Entry 1FJG (X-ray diffraction, 3.00 A resolution); this record covers chains A and M of the 22 polymer chains in the assembly.

Chain A:
Molecule: 16S ribosomal RNA
Organism: Thermus thermophilus
Sequence (1522 nucleotides; numbered 0 to 1544 plus 19 insertion-coded residues; 42 numbers in that range are skipped by the numbering (no residue carries them; nothing is unmodelled there); the number before each row is that of its first residue; a row labelled like 190A-190L holds insertion residues (190A, then the next letters in order); numbering starts at 0):
     0 UUUGUUGGAG AGUUUGAUCC UGGCUCAGGG UGAACGCUGG CGGCGUGCCU AAGACAUGCA
    60 AGUCGUGCGG G
    73 CCGCGGGGUU UU
    88 ACUCCG
    95 UGGUC
   101 AGCGGCGGAC GGGUGAGUAA CGCGUGGGU
  129A G
   130 ACCUACCCGG AAGAGGGGGA CAACCCGGGG AAACUCGGGC UAAUCCCCCA UGUGGACCCG
   190 C
190A-190L CCCUUGGGGUGU
   191 GUCCAAAGGG CUUU
   216 GCCCGCUUCC GGAUGGGCCC GCGUCCCAUC AGCUAGUUGG UGGGGUAAUG GCCCACCAAG
   276 GCGACGACGG GUAGCCGGUC UGAGAGGAUG GCCGGCCACA GGGGCACUGA GACACGGGCC
   336 CCACUCCUAC GGGAGGCAGC AGUUAGGAAU CUUCCGCAAU GGGCGCAAGC CUGACGGAGC
   396 GACGCCGCUU GGAGGAAGAA GCCCUUCGGG GUGUAAACUC CUGAA
   442 CCCGGGACGA AACCCCCGAC GA
   474 GGGGACUGAC GGUACCGGG
   494 GUAAUAGCGC CGGCCAACUC CGUGCCAGCA GCCGCGGUAA UACGGAGGGC GCGAGCGUUA
   554 CCCGGAUUCA CUGGGCGUAA AGGGCGUGUA GGCGGCCUGG GGCGUCCCAU GUGAAAGACC
   614 ACGGCUCAAC CGUGGGGGAG CGUGGGAUAC GCUCAGGCUA GACGGUGGGA GAGGGUGGUG
   674 GAAUUCCCGG AGUAGCGGUG AAAUGCGCAG AUACCGGGAG GAACGCCGAU GGCGAAGGCA
   734 GCCACCUGGU CCACCCGUGA CGCUGAGGCG CGAAAGCGUG GGGAGCAAAC CGGAUUAGAU
   794 ACCCGGGUAG UCCACGCCCU AAACGAUGCG CGCUAGGUCU CUGGGUCU
   848 CCUGGGGGCC GAAGCUAACG CGUUAAGCGC GCCGCCUGGG GAGUACGGCC GCAAGGCUGA
   908 AACUCAAAGG AAUUGACGGG GGCCCGCACA AGCGGUGGAG CAUGUGGUUU AAUUCGAAGC
   968 AACGCGAAGA ACCUUACCAG GCCUUGACAU GCUAGG
 1003A G
  1004 AACCCGGGUG AAAGCCUGGG GUGCCCC
1030A-1030D GCGA
  1031 GGGGAGCCCU AGCACAGGUG CUGCAUGGCC GUCGUCAGCU CGUGCCGUGA GGUGUUGGGU
  1091 UAAGUCCCGC AACGAGCGCA ACCCCCGCCG UUAGUUGCCA GCGGUUCGGC CGGGCACUCU
  1151 AACGGGACUG CCCGCGAAA
  1171 GCGGGAGGAA GGAGGGGACG ACGUCUGGUC AGCAUGGCCC UUACGGCCUG GGCGACACAC
  1231 GUGCUACAAU GCCCACUACA AAGCGAUGCC ACCCGGCAAC GGGGAGCUAA UCGCAAAAAG
  1291 GUGGGCCCAG UUCGGAUUGG GGUCUGCAAC CCGACCCCAU GAAGCCGGAA UCGCUAGUAA
  1351 UCGCGGAUCA G
 1361A C
  1362 CAUGCCGCGG UGAAUACGUU CCCGGGCCUU GUACACACCG CCCGUCACGC CAUGGGAGCG
  1422 GGCUCUACCC GAAGUCGCCG GG
  1446 AGCCUACGGG
  1459 CAGGCGCCGA GGGUAGGGCC CGUGACUGGG GCGAAGUCGU AACAAGGUAG CUGUACCGGA
  1519 AGGUGCGGCU GGAUCACCUC CUUUCU
Not modelled in the structure: 0-4, 1535-1544
Metal / ion sites: Mg2+ site 1: U12, G22; Mg2+ site 2 near U14 (its only coordinating residue here); Mg2+ site 3 near G21 (its only coordinating residue here); Mg2+ site 4: G61, U62, G105; Mg2+ site 5: G69, G70, U98; Mg2+ site 6: C106, G107, A325; Mg2+ site 7: G107, G326; Mg2+ site 8: G107, G108, G326; Mg2+ site 9: G108, A109; Mg2+ site 10: A109, G331; Mg2+ site 11: A109, G324, G326; Mg2+ site 12: A116, G117, G289; 63 more Mg2+ sites not listed
Ligand contacts:
  - paromomycin (PAR): C1404, G1405, U1406, C1407, A1408, C1409, G1489, C1490, G1491, A1492, A1493, G1494, U1495, C1496
  - spectinomycin (SCM): C1063, G1064, C1066, G1068, C1069, A1191, C1192, G1193, U1194, G1386, G1387, C1388
  - streptomycin (SRY): U12, U13, U14, C526, G527, C912, A913, A914, A915, C1490, G1491
From the paper describing this entry:
  - binding site for Fragment of messenger RNA: G693, G926, C1400, C1402, C1403
  - Mg2+ coordination: G1401
  - binding site for spectinomycin: G1064, C1192
  - binding site for paromomycin: A1408, G1491, A1493
  - conformationally variable residues (side-chain flip): A1492, A1493
  - contacts within the chain: G1064-C1192 (hydrogen bond)

Chain M:
Protein: 30S ribosomal protein S13
Organism: Thermus thermophilus
Sequence (126 residues; each row starts with the number of its first residue):
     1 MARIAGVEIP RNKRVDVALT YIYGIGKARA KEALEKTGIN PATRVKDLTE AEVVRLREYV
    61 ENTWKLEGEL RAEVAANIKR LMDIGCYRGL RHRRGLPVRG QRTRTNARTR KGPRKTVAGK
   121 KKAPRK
Not modelled in the structure: 1

Chain A / chain M interface:
Contacting residue pairs (103):
  G947(A) with Arg108(M), phosphate contact; Thr109(M), phosphate contact
  C948(A) with Asn106(M), base contact; Ala107(M), hydrogen bond to the phosphate; Arg108(M), hydrogen bond to the phosphate; Thr109(M), hydrogen bond to the phosphate
  A949(A) with Gln101(M), phosphate contact; Arg102(M), phosphate contact; Asn106(M), hydrogen bond to the base
  U950(A) with Arg102(M), salt bridge to the phosphate; Thr105(M), hydrogen bond to the base; Asn106(M), base contact
  G951(A) with Arg102(M), salt bridge to the phosphate; Thr105(M), base contact; Lys126(M), hydrogen bond to the base
  U952(A) with Arg104(M), hydrogen bond to the base; Thr105(M), base contact; Arg125(M), base contact; Lys126(M), hydrogen bond to the sugar
  G953(A) with Arg104(M), salt bridge to the phosphate; Ala123(M), sugar contact; Pro124(M), sugar contact; Arg125(M), sugar contact; Lys126(M), sugar contact
  G954(A) with Arg104(M), base contact; Lys120(M), salt bridge to the phosphate
  A965(A) with Pro124(M), base contact
  A969(A) with Pro124(M), base contact; Lys126(M), base contact
  C970(A) with Lys126(M), base contact
  A1225(A) with Arg102(M), phosphate contact; Thr103(M), sugar contact; Arg104(M), phosphate contact
  C1226(A) with Arg91(M), salt bridge to the phosphate; Leu96(M), sugar contact; Thr103(M), hydrogen bond to the phosphate; Arg104(M), base contact; Lys111(M), hydrogen bond to the phosphate
  A1227(A) with Leu96(M), phosphate contact; Lys115(M), hydrogen bond to the sugar; Val117(M), sugar contact
  C1228(A) with Arg104(M), hydrogen bond to the base; Arg108(M), salt bridge to the phosphate; Lys111(M), salt bridge to the phosphate; Pro113(M), phosphate contact; Arg114(M), phosphate contact; Lys115(M), hydrogen bond to the phosphate; Thr116(M), hydrogen bond to the phosphate; Val117(M), hydrogen bond to the sugar
  A1229(A) with Arg104(M), base contact; Thr105(M), base contact; Arg114(M), salt bridge to the phosphate; Thr116(M), hydrogen bond to the phosphate; Arg125(M), hydrogen bond to the sugar
  C1230(A) with Thr105(M), base contact; Arg125(M), hydrogen bond to the sugar; Lys126(M), base contact
  G1295(A) with Arg14(M), sugar contact
  C1296(A) with Arg14(M), sugar contact
  C1297(A) with Arg44(M), salt bridge to the phosphate
  U1302(A) with Lys13(M), salt bridge to the phosphate; Arg14(M), base contact; Val17(M), phosphate contact; Tyr21(M), hydrogen bond to the phosphate
  A1306(A) with Thr109(M), hydrogen bond to the sugar
  U1307(A) with Gln101(M), hydrogen bond to the phosphate; Thr109(M), sugar contact; Arg110(M), phosphate contact
  U1308(A) with Ile78(M), sugar contact; His92(M), hydrogen bond to the phosphate; Pro97(M), phosphate contact; Val98(M), hydrogen bond to the phosphate; Arg99(M), salt bridge to the phosphate; Gln101(M), hydrogen bond to the phosphate; Arg110(M), sugar contact
  G1309(A) with Val74(M), sugar contact; Asn77(M), hydrogen bond to the sugar; Ile78(M), sugar contact; Arg88(M), salt bridge to the phosphate; His92(M), salt bridge to the phosphate; Arg99(M), salt bridge to the phosphate
  G1310(A) with Asn77(M), phosphate contact; Arg80(M), salt bridge to the phosphate; Arg88(M), salt bridge to the phosphate
  C1320(A) with Tyr87(M), sugar contact
  C1321(A) with Tyr87(M), sugar contact
  C1322(A) with Tyr87(M), phosphate contact; Gly100(M), sugar contact
  G1323(A) with Gly100(M), phosphate contact
  C1328(A) with Ala28(M), phosphate contact; Arg29(M), sugar contact
  A1329(A) with Tyr23(M), phosphate contact; Gly24(M), phosphate contact; Ile25(M), phosphate contact; Gly26(M), hydrogen bond to the phosphate; Ala28(M), phosphate contact; Arg29(M), hydrogen bond to the phosphate; Leu70(M), sugar contact
  U1330(A) with Ile22(M), phosphate contact; Tyr23(M), sugar contact; Gly24(M), phosphate contact; Ile25(M), hydrogen bond to the phosphate
  G1331(A) with Tyr23(M), phosphate contact
Also at the interface, not in a pair above, chain A (39 interface residues in all): A946, G1224, G1231, U1301, A1332
Also at the interface, not in a pair above, chain M (51 interface residues in all): Thr20, Lys27, Leu81, Ala118

In short:
39 residues of chain A face 51 of chain M across their interface; the contacts include 28 hydrogen bonds and
16 salt bridges. Among the polar pairs are A949(A)-Asn106(M), U950(A)-Thr105(M) and G951(A)-Lys126(M). The
paper reports a binding site for Fragment of messenger RNA at G693(A), G926(A) and C1400(A) among others; a
binding site for paromomycin at A1408(A), G1491(A) and A1493(A).
Here chain A is 16S ribosomal RNA and chain M is 30S ribosomal protein S13, both from Thermus thermophilus.
Entry 1FJG (Structure of the thermus thermophilus 30S ribosomal subunit in complex with the antibiotics
streptomycin, spectinomycin, and ...) was determined by X-ray diffraction.
